8OUE - chains I and J of the 10 polymer chains in the assembly; structure by electron microscopy, 2.70 A resolution.

# Chain I
Protein: H/ACA ribonucleoprotein complex subunit 2
Source organism: Homo sapiens
UniProt: Q9NX24 (NHP2_HUMAN); numbering as in UniProt (aligned over 1-153)
Chain sequence (153 residues; numbered 1 to 153; the number before each row is that of its first residue):
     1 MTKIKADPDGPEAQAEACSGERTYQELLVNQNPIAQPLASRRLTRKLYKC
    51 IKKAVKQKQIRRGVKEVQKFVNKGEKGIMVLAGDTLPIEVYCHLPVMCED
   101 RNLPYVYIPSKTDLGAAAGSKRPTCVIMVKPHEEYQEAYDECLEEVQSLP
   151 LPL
Not modelled in the structure: 1-22, 153
Curated features (UniProtKB/Swiss-Prot):
  - modified residue: Ser-19 (Phosphoserine)
  - cross-link (Glycyl lysine isopeptide (Lys-Gly)): Lys-3 (interchain with G-Cter in SUMO2), Lys-5 (interchain with G-Cter in SUMO)
  - natural variant: Val-126 (V126M: In DKCB2), Tyr-139 (Y139H: In DKCB2)

# Chain J
Protein: H/ACA ribonucleoprotein complex subunit 3
Source organism: Homo sapiens
UniProt: Q9NPE3 (NOP10_HUMAN); residue numbers follow UniProt; this construct covers 1-64
Chain sequence (64 residues; each row starts with the number of its first residue):
     1 MFLQYYLNEQGDRVYTLKKFDPMGQQTCSAHPARFSPDDKYSRHRITIKK
    51 RFKVLMTQQPRPVL
Curated features (UniProtKB/Swiss-Prot):
  - natural variant: Tyr-6 (Y6C: In PFBMFT9; uncertain significance), Thr-16 (T16M: In CHINE2), Arg-34 (R34W: In DKCB1)

# Chain I / chain J interface
Pairs across the interface - 33 pairs, chain I then chain J:
  Val-29(I) / Gln-25(J)
  Asn-30(I) / Gln-25(J)
  Asn-30(I) / Gln-26(J)  hydrogen bond (side chain-backbone)
  Pro-33(I) / Phe-52(J)
  Pro-33(I) / Val-54(J)  hydrophobic
  Ile-34(I) / Ile-48(J)  hydrophobic
  Ile-34(I) / Phe-52(J)
  Gln-36(I) / Phe-52(J)
  Gln-68(I) / Tyr-41(J)  hydrogen bond
  Asn-72(I) / Tyr-41(J)  hydrogen bond
  Asp-84(I) / Gln-26(J)  hydrogen bond
  Leu-86(I) / Cys-28(J)  hydrophobic
  Pro-87(I) / Ala-33(J)
  Glu-89(I) / Ala-33(J)
  Glu-89(I) / Lys-49(J)  salt bridge
  Val-90(I) / Ala-33(J)  hydrophobic
  Cys-92(I) / Arg-45(J)
  Cys-92(I) / Ile-48(J)
  His-93(I) / Tyr-41(J)
  His-93(I) / His-44(J)
  Pro-95(I) / Ile-48(J)  hydrophobic
  Val-96(I) / Arg-43(J)
  Val-96(I) / His-44(J)
  Val-96(I) / Thr-47(J)
  Val-96(I) / Ile-48(J)  hydrophobic
  Met-97(I) / Tyr-41(J)  hydrophobic
  Met-97(I) / His-44(J)
  Glu-99(I) / Arg-51(J)  salt bridge
  Asp-100(I) / Arg-43(J)  salt bridge
  Asp-100(I) / His-44(J)
  Tyr-105(I) / Arg-51(J)
  Lys-111(I) / Gln-26(J)
  Pro-152(I) / Phe-52(J)  hydrophobic
Other interface residues (no listed pair), chain I (23 interface residues in all): Ile-88

# Overview
Chain I and chain J form an interface of 23 and 14 residues respectively; the contacts include 4 hydrogen
bonds and 3 salt bridges. Polar pairs include Glu-89(I)/Lys-49(J), Glu-99(I)/Arg-51(J) and
Asp-100(I)/Arg-43(J).
Chain I is H/ACA ribonucleoprotein complex subunit 2 and chain J is H/ACA ribonucleoprotein complex subunit 3,
both from Homo sapiens; the structure, The H/ACA RNP lobe of human telomerase with the dyskerin thumb loop in
a semi-closed conformation, was determined by electron microscopy (same publication as 8OUF).
